PDB entry 5M7F | X-ray diffraction, 2.78 A resolution | chain A

[Chain A]
Protein: Porphobilinogen deaminase
Organism: Homo sapiens
Notes: EC 2.5.1.61
UniProtKB: P08397 (HEM3_HUMAN), isoform P08397-2; residues 18-361 here correspond to UniProt positions 1-344 (UniProt number = residue number - 17)
Chain sequence (365 residues; row label = number of the first residue in the row; numbers below 1 keep their minus sign (Met-3 is residue -3)):
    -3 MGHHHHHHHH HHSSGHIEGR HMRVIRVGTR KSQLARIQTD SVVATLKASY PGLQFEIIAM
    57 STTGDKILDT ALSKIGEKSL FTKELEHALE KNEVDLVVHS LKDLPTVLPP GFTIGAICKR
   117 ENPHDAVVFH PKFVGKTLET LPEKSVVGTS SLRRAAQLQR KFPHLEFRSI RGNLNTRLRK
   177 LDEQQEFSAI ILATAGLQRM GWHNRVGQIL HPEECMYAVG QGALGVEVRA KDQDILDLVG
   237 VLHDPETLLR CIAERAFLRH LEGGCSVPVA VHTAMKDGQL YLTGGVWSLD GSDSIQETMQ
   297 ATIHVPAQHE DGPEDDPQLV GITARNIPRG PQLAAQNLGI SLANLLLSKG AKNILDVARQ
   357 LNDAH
Disordered / not traced: -3 to 19, 58-74, 354-361
Covalent attachments: dipyrromethane cofactor (DPM) linked to Cys261
Construct notes: initiating methionine (-3); expression tag (-2 to 17)
Ligand contacts: dipyrromethane cofactor (DPM; 3-[5-{[3-(2-carboxyethyl)-4-(carboxymethyl)-5-methyl-1H-pyrrol-2-yl]methyl}-4-(carboxymethyl)-1H-pyrrol-3-yl]propanoic acid): Gln34, Ser96, Lys98, Asp99, Ser146, Ser147, Arg149, Arg150, Leu170, Arg173, Leu188, Ala189, Ala191, Gly192, Arg195, Ala214, Gln217, Gly218
What the authors report for this chain:
  - catalytic residues: Asp99
  - binding site for dipyrromethane cofactor: Asp99, Cys261
  - conformationally variable residues (loop rearrangement): Arg255 to Val263
  - mutagenesis - R26H: decreased catalytic activity (citing earlier work)

[Summary]
Covalently linked dipyrromethane cofactor: at Cys261. From the paper: the catalytic residue Asp99; R26H
reduces catalytic activity.
Chain A is Porphobilinogen deaminase (Homo sapiens); the structure, Human porphobilinogen deaminase in complex
with DPM cofactor, was determined by X-ray diffraction, deposited together with 5M6R.
